Entry 4N5E (X-ray diffraction, 3.06 A resolution); this record covers chains D and A of the 4 polymer chains in the assembly.

[Chain D]
Name: 42F3 beta VmCh
Source organism: Mus musculus, Homo sapiens
Sequence (243 residues; each row starts with the number of its first residue; numbers below 1 keep their minus sign (Met-1 is residue -1)):
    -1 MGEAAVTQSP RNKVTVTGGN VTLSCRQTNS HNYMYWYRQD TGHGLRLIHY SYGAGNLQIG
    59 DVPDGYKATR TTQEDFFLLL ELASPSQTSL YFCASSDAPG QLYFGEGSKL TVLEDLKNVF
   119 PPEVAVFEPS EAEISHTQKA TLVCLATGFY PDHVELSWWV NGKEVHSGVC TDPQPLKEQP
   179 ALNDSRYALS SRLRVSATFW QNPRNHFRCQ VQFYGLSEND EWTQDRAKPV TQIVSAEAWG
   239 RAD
Not modelled in the structure: -1 to 2
Disulfide bonds: Cys23-Cys91, Cys142-Cys207

[Chain A]
Name: H-2 class I histocompatibility antigen, L-D alpha chain
Source organism: Mus musculus
Reference sequence: P01897 (HA1L_MOUSE); residues 1-179 here correspond to UniProt positions 25-203 (UniProt number = residue number + 24)
Sequence (180 residues; row label = number of the first residue in the row; numbering starts at 0):
     0 MGPHSMRYYE TATSRRGLGE PRYTSVGYVD DKEFVRFDSD AENPRYEPQV PWMEQEGPEY
    60 WERITQIAKG QEQWFRVNLR TLLGYYNQSA GGTHTLQWMY GCDVGSDGRL LRGYEQFAYD
   120 GCDYIALNED LRTWTAADMA AQITRRKWEQ AGAAEYYRAY LEGECVEWLH RYLKNGNATL
Not modelled in the structure: 0-1, 176-179
Sequence notes: initiating methionine (0); engineered mutation Tyr8 (Phe32 in P01897), Thr12 (Val36 in P01897), Arg15 (Pro39 in P01897), Thr23 (Ile47 in P01897), Asp30 (Asn54 in P01897), Val49 (Ala73 in P01897), Arg131 (Lys155 in P01897)
Disulfide bonds: Cys101-Cys164
Curated features (UniProtKB/Swiss-Prot):
  - glycosylation (N-linked (GlcNAc...) asparagine): Asn86, Asn176

[Interface between chain D and chain A]
Residue-residue contacts (11):
  Asn30(D) - Val76(A)
  Asn30(D) - Thr80(A)
  Tyr50(D) - Gln72(A)
  Tyr50(D) - Trp73(A)
  Tyr50(D) - Val76(A)  hydrophobic
  Tyr50(D) - Asn77(A)
  Ala52(D) - Arg79(A)
  Asp95(D) - Lys146(A)  salt bridge
  Ala96(D) - Ala150(A)  hydrophobic
  Gln99(D) - Ala150(A)  hydrogen bond (side chain-backbone)
  Tyr101(D) - Gln149(A)  hydrogen bond
Other interface residues (no listed pair), chain D (12 interface residues in all): Gly51, Asn54, Gln56, Gln71, Pro97
Other interface residues (no listed pair), chain A (11 interface residues in all): Arg75, Tyr155
Interface features reported in the paper:
  - interface residues, chain D: Asn30(D), Tyr50(D), Ala52(D)
  - interface residues, chain A: Gln72(A), Trp73(A)

[In short]
The interface between chain D and chain A involves 12 residues on one side and 11 on the other, with 2
hydrogen bonds and 1 salt bridge. Polar contacts include Asp95(D)-Lys146(A), Gln99(D)-Ala150(A) and
Tyr101(D)-Gln149(A). The paper reports interface residues Asn30(D), Tyr50(D) and Gln72(A) among others.
Chain D is 42F3 beta VmCh (Mus musculus, Homo sapiens) and chain A is H-2 class I histocompatibility antigen,
L-D alpha chain (Mus musculus); the structure, 42F3 TCR pCPA12/H-2Ld complex, was determined by X-ray
diffraction (same publication as 4MVB, 4MXQ, 4N0C and 4MS8).
